PDB entry 8K5O | electron microscopy, 2.42 A resolution | chains L and 3 of the 56 polymer chains in the assembly

# Chain L
Name: Reaction center protein L chain
Source organism: Halorhodospira halochloris
Reference sequence: A0A0X8XAH6 (A0A0X8XAH6_HALHR); residue numbers follow UniProt; this construct covers 1-279
Chain sequence (279 residues; numbered 1 to 279; the number before each row is that of its first residue):
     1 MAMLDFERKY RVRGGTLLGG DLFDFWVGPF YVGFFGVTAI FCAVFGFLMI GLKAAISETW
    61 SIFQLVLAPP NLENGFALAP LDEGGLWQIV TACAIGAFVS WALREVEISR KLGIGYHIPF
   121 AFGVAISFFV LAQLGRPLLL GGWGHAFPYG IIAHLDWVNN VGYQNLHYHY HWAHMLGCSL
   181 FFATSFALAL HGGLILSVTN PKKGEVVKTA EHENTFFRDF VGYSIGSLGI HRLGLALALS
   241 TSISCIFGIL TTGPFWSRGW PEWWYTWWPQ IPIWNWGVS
Unresolved in the structure: 1, 277-279
Bound ions: Fe ion: H191, H231 (shared with 3 residues of chain M)
Ligand contacts:
  - Trans-Geranyl Bacteriochlorophyll B (A1LZM), molecule 1: F47, I50, F98, F128, F129, F147, Y149, G150, I151, I152, H154, L155, V158, I249
  - Trans-Geranyl Bacteriochlorophyll B (A1LZM), molecule 2: F98, F122, A125, I126, F128, V158, N159, V161, G162, Y163, Y168, H169, A173, H174, G177, C178, F181, F182, S242, S244, C245, G248, I249, T252
  - Trans-Geranyl Bacteriochlorophyll B (A1LZM), molecule 3: V158, Y163, H169, F182
  - Trans-Geranyl Bacteriochlorophyll B (A1LZM), molecule 4: H169, H174, M175, C178, S179, F182, A183, F186, F220, V221
  - Trans-Geranyl Bacteriopheophytin B (A1LZP), molecule 1: C42, A43, G46, F47, I50, V90, C93, A94, A97, F98, W101, E105, I118, A121, F122, A125, F147, P148, Y149, G150, I151, H154, A238, L239, S242
  - Trans-Geranyl Bacteriopheophytin B (A1LZP), molecule 2: F182, S185, F186, A189, L190, F217, F220, V221
  - menaquinone 8 (MQ8): V27, F30, Y31, V32, G36, V37, I40, W101, R104
  - Ubiquinone-8 (UQ8): L176, S179, L180, A183, F186, A187, L190, H191, L194, E213, N214, F217, Y223, S224, I225, G226, S227, I230, L233, L237

# Chain 3
Name: Light-harvesting LHI
Source organism: Halorhodospira halochloris
Reference sequence: A0A120MZP7 (A0A120MZP7_HALHR); numbering as in UniProt (aligned over 1-65)
Chain sequence (65 residues; row label = number of the first residue in the row):
     1 MWRIWKVFDP RRILIATALW LIIISLTIHV ILMTTERFNW LQGAPAAEYY SEVVEDGAAL
    61 SPRLV
Unresolved in the structure: 52-65
Ligand contacts:
  - Trans-Geranyl Bacteriochlorophyll B (A1LZM), molecule 1: M1, I4, W5
  - Trans-Geranyl Bacteriochlorophyll B (A1LZM), molecule 2: I4, F8, I13, A16, T17, W20, I28
  - Trans-Geranyl Bacteriochlorophyll B (A1LZM), molecule 3: A18, L21, I22, S25, H29, L32, F38, W40
  - Trans-Geranyl Bacteriochlorophyll B (A1LZM), molecule 4: L21, I24, S25, I28, H29, L32, F38
  - Trans-Geranyl Bacteriochlorophyll B (A1LZM), molecule 5: S25, L26, H29, M33, W40
  - lycopene (LYC): L14, T17, W20, L21, I24, I28, I31
  - menaquinone 8 (MQ8): R12, I13, A16, L19

# Chain L / chain 3 interface
Residue-residue contacts (28):
  L22(L) - I15(3)
  F23(L) - I15(3)  hydrophobic
  F25(L) - R12(3)
  F25(L) - I15(3)  hydrophobic
  W26(L) - R12(3)  hydrogen bond (backbone-side chain)
  V37(L) - I15(3)  hydrophobic
  V37(L) - L19(3)
  I40(L) - L19(3)  hydrophobic
  F41(L) - L19(3)  hydrophobic
  F41(L) - I22(3)  hydrophobic
  F41(L) - I23(3)  hydrophobic
  F41(L) - L26(3)  hydrophobic
  V44(L) - I23(3)  hydrophobic
  F45(L) - I23(3)
  F45(L) - L26(3)  hydrophobic
  F45(L) - T27(3)
  F45(L) - V30(3)  hydrophobic
  L48(L) - I23(3)  hydrophobic
  L48(L) - T27(3)
  M49(L) - T27(3)
  M49(L) - V30(3)  hydrophobic
  L52(L) - V30(3)  hydrophobic
  L52(L) - I31(3)  hydrophobic
  L52(L) - T34(3)
  L81(L) - V30(3)
  L81(L) - M33(3)  hydrophobic
  L81(L) - T34(3)
  I89(L) - V30(3)  hydrophobic
Also at the interface, not in a pair above, chain L (17 interface residues in all): D21, I56, L86
Also at the interface, not in a pair above, chain 3 (12 interface residues in all): R11

# Overview
The interface between chain L and chain 3 involves 17 residues on one side and 12 on the other, with 1
hydrogen bond. Its one hydrogen-bonded contact is W26(L)-R12(3). Menaquinone 8 is bound between chain L and
chain 3.
Chain L is Reaction center protein L chain and chain 3 is Light-harvesting LHI, both from Halorhodospira
halochloris; the structure, Cryo-EM structure of the RC-LH core comples from Halorhodospira halochloris, was
determined by electron microscopy.
